Entry 2FEC (X-ray diffraction, 3.97 A resolution); this record covers chains I and L of the 6 polymer chains in the assembly.

== Chain I ==
Molecule: Fab fragment, heavy chain
Organism: Homo sapiens
Notes: fragment: Heavy Chain; antibody fragment or engineered binder
Amino-acid sequence (222 residues; row label = number of the first residue in the row):
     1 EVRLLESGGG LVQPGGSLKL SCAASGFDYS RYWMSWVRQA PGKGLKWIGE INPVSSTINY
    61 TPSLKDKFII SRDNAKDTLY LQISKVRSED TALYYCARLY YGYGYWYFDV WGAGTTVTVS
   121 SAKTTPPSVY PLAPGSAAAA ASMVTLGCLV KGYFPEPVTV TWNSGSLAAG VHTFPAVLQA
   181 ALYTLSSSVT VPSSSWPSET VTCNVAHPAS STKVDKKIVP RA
Disordered / not traced: 1
Disulfide bonds: Cys22-Cys96, Cys148-Cys203

== Chain L ==
Molecule: Fab fragment, light chain
Organism: Homo sapiens
Notes: fragment: Light Chain; antibody fragment or engineered binder
Amino-acid sequence (211 residues; row label = number of the first residue in the row):
     1 DIVLTQSPAI MSAAPGDKVT MTCSASSSVS YIHWYQQKSG TSPKRWIYDT SKLTSGVPVR
    61 FSGSGSGTSY SLTINTMEAE DAATYYCQQW SSHPQTFGGG TKLEILRADA APTVSIFPPS
   121 SEQLTSGGAS VVCFLNNFYP KDINVKWKID GSERQNGVLN SWTDQDSKDS TYSMSSTLTL
   181 TKDEYERHNS YTCEATHKTS TSPIVKSFNR A
Disulfide bonds: Cys23-Cys87, Cys133-Cys193

== How chain I and chain L interact ==
Pairs across the interface (76):
  Gln39(I) - Gln37(L)  hydrogen bond
  Gln39(I) - Tyr86(L)  hydrogen bond
  Lys43(I) - Tyr86(L)  hydrogen bond (backbone-side chain)
  Leu45(I) - Tyr86(L)  hydrophobic
  Leu45(I) - Phe97(L)
  Trp47(I) - Gln95(L)
  Glu50(I) - Trp90(L)
  Tyr95(I) - Gln37(L)  hydrogen bond
  Tyr95(I) - Ser42(L)
  Tyr95(I) - Pro43(L)
  Leu99(I) - Trp90(L)  hydrophobic
  Gly102(I) - Asp49(L)
  Tyr103(I) - Tyr31(L)  hydrophobic
  Tyr103(I) - Asp49(L)  hydrogen bond (backbone-side chain)
  Tyr103(I) - Lys52(L)
  Tyr105(I) - Tyr31(L)  hydrophobic
  Tyr105(I) - His33(L)  hydrogen bond (backbone-side chain)
  Tyr105(I) - Asp49(L)
  Tyr105(I) - Trp90(L)
  Tyr105(I) - Ser91(L)
  Trp106(I) - His33(L)  hydrogen bond (backbone-side chain)
  Trp106(I) - Gln88(L)
  Trp106(I) - Trp90(L)
  Tyr107(I) - His33(L)
  Tyr107(I) - Tyr35(L)
  Tyr107(I) - Arg45(L)
  Tyr107(I) - Tyr48(L)  hydrophobic
  Phe108(I) - Tyr35(L)  hydrogen bond (backbone-side chain)
  Phe108(I) - Arg45(L)
  Phe108(I) - Gln88(L)
  Phe108(I) - Trp90(L)  hydrophobic
  Phe108(I) - Gln95(L)
  Phe108(I) - Phe97(L)  hydrophobic
  Asp109(I) - Arg45(L)  salt bridge
  Trp111(I) - Tyr35(L)
  Trp111(I) - Pro43(L)
  Gly112(I) - Ser42(L)  hydrogen bond (backbone-side chain)
  Ala113(I) - Ser42(L)  hydrogen bond (backbone-side chain)
  Tyr130(I) - Ser120(L)
  Tyr130(I) - Glu122(L)
  Tyr130(I) - Gln123(L)
  Pro131(I) - Ser120(L)
  Pro131(I) - Glu122(L)
  Leu132(I) - Phe117(L)
  Leu132(I) - Pro118(L)
  Leu132(I) - Val132(L)  hydrophobic
  Ala133(I) - Phe117(L)
  Ala133(I) - Pro118(L)
  Thr145(I) - Ser115(L)
  Thr145(I) - Phe117(L)
  Leu146(I) - Phe117(L)  hydrophobic
  Leu149(I) - Gln123(L)
  Leu149(I) - Ser130(L)
  Lys151(I) - Ser130(L)
  His172(I) - Asn137(L)
  His172(I) - Ser173(L)  hydrogen bond
  Phe174(I) - Phe134(L)  hydrophobic
  Phe174(I) - Asn136(L)
  Phe174(I) - Ser161(L)
  Phe174(I) - Thr163(L)
  Phe174(I) - Ser173(L)
  Phe174(I) - Met174(L)
  Phe174(I) - Ser175(L)
  Pro175(I) - Ser161(L)  hydrogen bond (backbone-side chain)
  Pro175(I) - Trp162(L)
  Val177(I) - Asn160(L)
  Val177(I) - Ser161(L)
  Gln179(I) - Leu159(L)
  Ser186(I) - Phe134(L)
  Ser186(I) - Ser175(L)
  Ser188(I) - Phe134(L)
  Ser188(I) - Asn136(L)  hydrogen bond
  Lys216(I) - Glu122(L)  salt bridge
  Arg221(I) - Pro118(L)  hydrogen bond (side chain-backbone)
  Arg221(I) - Pro119(L)  hydrogen bond (side chain-backbone)
  Arg221(I) - Ser120(L)
Interface residues without a listed pair, chain I (44 interface residues in all): Val37, Gly44, Asn59, Gly114, Pro134, Gly135, Gly147, Thr173, Ser187, Thr190
Interface residues without a listed pair, chain L (42 interface residues in all): Ser30, His93, Pro94, Ser121, Ser126, Thr179

== Summary ==
44 residues of chain I face 42 of chain L across their interface; the contacts include 15 hydrogen bonds and 2
salt bridges. Among the polar pairs are Asp109(I)-Arg45(L), Lys216(I)-Glu122(L) and Gln39(I)-Gln37(L).
Here chain I is Fab fragment, heavy chain and chain L is Fab fragment, light chain, both from Homo sapiens.
Entry 2FEC (Structure of the E203Q mutant of the Cl-/H+ exchanger CLC-ec1 from E.Coli) was determined by X-ray
diffraction (same publication as 2FED and 2FEE).
